PDB entry 6YYR | X-ray diffraction, 1.30 A resolution | chains AAA and BBB

== Chain AAA (and BBB) ==
Protein: Cathepsin S
Organism: Homo sapiens
Notes: EC 3.4.22.27; chain BBB of this document is another copy of the same molecule, construct and numbering; everything in this record applies to it too
UniProt: P25774 (CATS_HUMAN); residues -1 to 217 here correspond to UniProt positions 113-331 (UniProt number = residue number + 114)
Amino-acid sequence (225 residues; row label = number of the first residue in the row; numbers below 1 keep their minus sign (Arg-1 is residue -1)):
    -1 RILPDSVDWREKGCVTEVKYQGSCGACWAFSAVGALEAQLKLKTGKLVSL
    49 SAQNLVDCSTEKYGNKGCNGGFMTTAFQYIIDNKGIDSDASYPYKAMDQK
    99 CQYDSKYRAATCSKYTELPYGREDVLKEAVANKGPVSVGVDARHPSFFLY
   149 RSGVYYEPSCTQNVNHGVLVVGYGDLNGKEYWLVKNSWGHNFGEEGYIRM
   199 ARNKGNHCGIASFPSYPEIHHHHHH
Unresolved in the structure: 219-223
Disulfides: Cys22-Cys66, Cys56-Cys99, Cys158-Cys206
Glycans and other covalent adducts: compound Q1N linked to Cys25
Sequence notes: expression tag (218-223)
Ligand contacts:
  - citrate anion (FLC): Lys44, Val46, Ser86, Ala88, Ala107
  - Q1N ((2R)-N-(2-azanylideneethyl)-2-[2-(3-methyl-1,2-oxazol-5-yl)ethanoylamino]-3-(4-pyridin-2-ylpiperazin-1-yl)sulfonyl-propanamide): Gln19, Gly23, Ala24, Trp26, Gly68, Gly69, Phe70, Met71, Thr72, Glu115, Val136, Gly137, Val162, Asn163, His164, Gly165, Phe211
Swiss-Prot annotation at these positions:
  - active site: Cys25, His164, Asn184

== How chain AAA and chain BBB interact ==
Residue-residue contacts (32):
  Glu59(AAA) with Gln160(BBB)
  Lys60(AAA) with Tyr118(BBB), hydrogen bond (backbone-side chain); Gln160(BBB)
  Tyr61(AAA) with Tyr118(BBB)
  Gly62(AAA) with Tyr118(BBB); Asn161(BBB)
  Phe70(AAA) with Phe211(BBB), hydrophobic
  Thr73(AAA) with Tyr118(BBB); Phe211(BBB)
  Gln76(AAA) with Pro117(BBB); Tyr118(BBB); Arg120(BBB)
  Asp80(AAA) with Arg120(BBB), salt bridge
  Tyr113(AAA) with Pro117(BBB); Tyr118(BBB), hydrogen bond (side chain-backbone)
  Glu115(AAA) with Glu115(BBB)
  Pro117(AAA) with Gln76(BBB); Tyr113(BBB)
  Tyr118(AAA) with Lys60(BBB), hydrogen bond (side chain-backbone); Tyr61(BBB); Gly62(BBB); Thr73(BBB); Gln76(BBB); Tyr113(BBB), hydrogen bond (backbone-side chain)
  Arg120(AAA) with Gln76(BBB); Asp80(BBB), salt bridge
  Gln160(AAA) with Glu59(BBB); Lys60(BBB)
  Asn161(AAA) with Gly62(BBB); Lys64(BBB)
  Phe211(AAA) with Phe70(BBB), hydrophobic; Thr73(BBB)
Also at the interface, not in a pair above, chain AAA (18 interface residues in all): Lys64, Leu116
Also at the interface, not in a pair above, chain BBB (18 interface residues in all): Leu116

== Summary ==
Chain AAA and chain BBB each contribute 18 residues to their interface, with 4 hydrogen bonds and 2 salt
bridges. Polar contacts include Asp80(AAA)-Arg120(BBB), Lys60(AAA)-Tyr118(BBB) and Tyr113(AAA)-Tyr118(BBB).
Chain AAA binds citrate anion. Covalently linked compound Q1N: at Cys25(AAA).
Both chains are Cathepsin S (Homo sapiens). Entry 6YYR (Structure of Cathepsin S in complex with Compound 20b)
was determined by X-ray diffraction, deposited together with 6YYN, 6YYO, 6YYP and 6YYQ.
